Entry 8SOE (electron microscopy, 3.60 A resolution); this record covers chains C and A of the 6 polymer chains in the assembly.

# Chain C
Molecule: Guanine nucleotide-binding protein G(I)/G(S)/G(T) subunit beta-1
Source organism: Bos taurus
Reference sequence: P62871 (GBB1_BOVIN); residues 1-340 here = UniProt positions 1-340
Chain sequence (340 residues; each row starts with the number of its first residue):
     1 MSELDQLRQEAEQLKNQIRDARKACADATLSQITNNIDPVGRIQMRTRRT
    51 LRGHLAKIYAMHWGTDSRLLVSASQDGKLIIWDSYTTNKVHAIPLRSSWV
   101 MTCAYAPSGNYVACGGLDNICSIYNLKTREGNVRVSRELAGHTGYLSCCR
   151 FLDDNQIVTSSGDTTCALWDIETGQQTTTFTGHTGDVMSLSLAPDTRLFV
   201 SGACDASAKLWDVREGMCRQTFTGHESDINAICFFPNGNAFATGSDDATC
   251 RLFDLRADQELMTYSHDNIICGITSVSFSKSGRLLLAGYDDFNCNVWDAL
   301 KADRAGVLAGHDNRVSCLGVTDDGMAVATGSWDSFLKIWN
Unresolved in the structure: 1

# Chain A
Molecule: phosphatidylinositol-4,5-bisphosphate 3-kinase
Source organism: Sus scrofa
Reference sequence: A0A8D1WUA4 (A0A8D1WUA4_PIG); residue numbers follow UniProt; this construct covers 2-1102
Chain sequence (1108 residues; row label = number of the first residue in the row; numbers below 1 keep their minus sign (Met-5 is residue -5)):
    -5 MHHHHHHELENYEQPVVLREDNRRRRRRMKPRSTAASLSSMELIPIEFVL
    45 PTSQRNTKTPETALLHVAGHGNVEQMKAQVWLRALETSVSADFYHRLGPD
    95 HFLLLYQKKGQWYEIYDKYQVVQTLDCLRYWKVLHRSPGQIHVVQRHAPS
   145 EETLAFQRQLNALIGYDVTDVSNVHDDELEFTRRRLVTPRMAEVAGRDPK
   195 LYAMHPWVTSKPLPEYLLKKITNNCVFIVIHRSTTSQTIKVSADDTPGTI
   245 LQSFFTKMAKKKSLMDIPESQNERDFVLRVCGRDEYLVGETPIKNFQWVR
   295 QCLKNGEEIHLVLDTPPDPALDEVRKEEWPLVDDCTGVTGYHEQLTIHGK
   345 DHESVFTVSLWDCDRKFRVKIRGIDIPVLPRTADLTVFVEANIQYGQQVL
   395 CQRRTSPKPFTEEVLWNVWLEFSIKIKDLPKGALLNLQIYCGKAPALSGK
   445 TSAEMPSPESKGKAQLLYYVNLLLIDHRFLLRHGEYVLHMWQLSGKGEDQ
   495 GSFNADKLTSATNPDKENSMSISILLDNYCHPIALPKHRPTPDPEGDRVR
   545 AEMPNQLRKQLEAIIATDPLNPLTAEDKELLWHFRYESLKDPKAYPKLFS
   595 SVKWGQQEIVAKTYQLLAKREVWDQSALDVGLTMQLLDCNFSDENVRAIA
   645 VQKLESLEDDDVLHYLLQLVQAVKFEPYHDSALARFLLKRGLRNKRIGHF
   695 LFWFLRSEIAQSRHYQQRFAVILEAYLRGCGTAMLHDFTQQVQVIDMLQK
   745 VTIDIKSLSAEKYDVSSQVISQLKQKLENLQNLNLPQSFRVPYDPGLKAG
   795 ALVIEKCKVMASKKKPLWLEFKCADPTALSNETIGIIFKHGDDLRQDMLI
   845 LQILRIMESIWETESLDLCLLPYGCISTGDKIGMIEIVKDATTIAKIQQS
   895 TVGNTGAFKDEVLSHWLKEKCPIEEKFQAAVERFVYSCAGYCVATFVLGI
   945 GDRHNDNIMISETGNLFHIDFGHILGNYKSFLGINKERVPFVLTPDFLFV
   995 MGTSGKKTSLHFQKFQDVCVKAYLALRHHTNLLIILFSMMLMTGMPQLTS
  1045 KEDIEYIRDALTVGKSEEDAKKYFLDQIEVCRDKGWTVQFNWFLHLVLGI
  1095 KQGEKHSA
Unresolved in the structure: -5 to 36, 48-52, 327-333, 375-378, 437-457, 488-497, 753-760, 892-904, 967-982, 996-1005, 1041-1045, 1057-1060, 1077-1102
Differences from the reference sequence: initiating methionine (-5); expression tag (-4 to 1)
Residues lining bound ligands: ADP (adenosine-5'-diphosphate): Met804, Ser806, Lys807, Trp812, Ile831, Lys833, Asp836, Tyr867, Ile879, Glu880, Ile881, Val882, Ala885, Thr887, Lys890, Asp950, Met953, Ile963, Asp964
From the paper describing this entry:
  - mutagenesis - L564S: abolished catalytic activity on Gbetagamma
  - allosteric site: Leu564

# Interface between chain C and chain A
Residue-residue contacts (25; chain C residue first):
  Lys57(C) - Gln554(A)
  Gln75(C) - Glu570(A)  hydrogen bond
  Ser97(C) - Glu573(A)  hydrogen bond
  Trp99(C) - Glu570(A)
  Trp99(C) - Glu573(A)
  Trp99(C) - Leu574(A)
  Leu117(C) - Glu573(A)
  Leu117(C) - His577(A)
  Asn119(C) - His577(A)
  Thr143(C) - Glu539(A)
  Tyr145(C) - Pro548(A)
  Tyr145(C) - His577(A)
  Asp186(C) - Glu546(A)
  Asp186(C) - Met547(A)
  Asp186(C) - Pro548(A)
  Met188(C) - Pro548(A)  hydrophobic
  Cys204(C) - Pro548(A)  hydrophobic
  Ser227(C) - Asn549(A)
  Asp228(C) - Pro548(A)
  Asp228(C) - Asn549(A)  hydrogen bond (side chain-backbone)
  Asp246(C) - Asn549(A)
  Thr274(C) - Gln550(A)
  Asp290(C) - Lys553(A)  salt bridge
  Arg314(C) - Gln550(A)  hydrogen bond
  Trp332(C) - Gln554(A)
Interface residues without a listed pair, chain C (21 interface residues in all): Ser98, Met101, Asn230
Interface residues without a listed pair, chain A (15 interface residues in all): Ala545, Leu551, Phe578
Interface features reported in the paper:
  - hot spots on chain A (mutagenesis) - L551A: decreased catalytic activity on Gbetagamma

# Summary
21 residues of chain C face 15 of chain A across their interface; the contacts include 4 hydrogen bonds and 1
salt bridge. Among the polar pairs are Asp290(C)-Lys553(A), Gln75(C)-Glu570(A) and Ser97(C)-Glu573(A). Bound
to chain A: ADP. From the paper: L564S of chain A abolishes catalytic activity on Gbetagamma; an allosteric
site at Leu564(A).
Chain C is Guanine nucleotide-binding protein G(I)/G(S)/G(T) subunit beta-1 (Bos taurus) and chain A is
phosphatidylinositol-4,5-bisphosphate 3-kinase (Sus scrofa); the structure, Phosphoinositide phosphate 3
kinase gamma bound with ADP and two Gbetagamma subunits in State 2, was determined by electron microscopy,
deposited together with 8SO9, 8SOA, 8SOB, 8SOC and 8SOD.
